PDB entry 4QT0 | X-ray diffraction, 3.20 A resolution | chains B and C of the 4 polymer chains in the assembly

== Chain B (and C) ==
Molecule: L-lactate dehydrogenase A chain
Source organism: Homo sapiens
Notes: EC 1.1.1.27; chain C of this document is another copy of the same molecule, construct and numbering; everything in this record applies to it too
Reference sequence: P00338 (LDHA_HUMAN); residue numbers follow UniProt; this construct covers 2-332
Amino-acid sequence (337 residues; row label = number of the first residue in the row):
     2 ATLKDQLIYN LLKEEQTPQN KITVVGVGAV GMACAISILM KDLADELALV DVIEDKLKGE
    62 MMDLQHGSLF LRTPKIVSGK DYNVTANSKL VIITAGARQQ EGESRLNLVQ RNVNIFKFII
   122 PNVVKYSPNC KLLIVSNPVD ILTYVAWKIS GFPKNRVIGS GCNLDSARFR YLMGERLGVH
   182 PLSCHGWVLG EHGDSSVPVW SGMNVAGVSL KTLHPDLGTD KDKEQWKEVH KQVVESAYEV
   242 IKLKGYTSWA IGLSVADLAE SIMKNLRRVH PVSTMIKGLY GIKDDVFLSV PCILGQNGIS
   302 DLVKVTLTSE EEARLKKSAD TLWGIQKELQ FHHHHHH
Not modelled in the structure: 333-338 (chain C: 334-338)
Differences from the reference sequence: expression tag (333-338)
Small-molecule neighbours: 38Q (3-{[3-carbamoyl-7-(2,4-dimethoxypyrimidin-5-yl)quinolin-4-yl]amino}benzoic acid): G27, D52, V53, A96, G97, A98, R99, R112, N115, I116, F119, I120
Swiss-Prot annotation at these positions:
  - active site: H193 (Proton acceptor)
  - binding site (NAD(+)): R99, N138
  - binding site (substrate): R106, N138, R169, T248
  - modified residue: A2 (N-acetylalanine), K5 (N6-acetyllysine), Y10 (Phosphotyrosine), K14 (N6-acetyllysine), T18 (Phosphothreonine), K57 (N6-acetyllysine), K81 (N6-acetyllysine), K118 (N6-acetyllysine), K126 (N6-acetyllysine), K224 (N6-acetyllysine), K232 (N6-acetyllysine), Y239 (Phosphotyrosine), K243 (N6-acetyllysine), T309 (Phosphothreonine), S310 (Phosphoserine), K318 (N6-acetyllysine), T322 (Phosphothreonine)
  - cross-link: K57 (Glycyl lysine isopeptide (Lys-Gly) (interchain with G-Cter in SUMO2))
  - mutagenesis: D56 (D56A: Abolishes interaction with MP31), R99 (R99A: Abolishes interaction with MP31), R106 (R106A/K/Q: Increases binding to FLCN)
From the paper describing this entry:
  - binding site for 38Q: D52, V53, R99, E102, R112, I116, F119
  - catalytic residues: H193 (citing earlier work)

== Interface between chain B and chain C ==
Contacting residue pairs (68):
  D6(B) with K305(C), hydrogen bond (backbone-side chain)
  Q7(B) with K305(C)
  L8(B) with V304(C); K305(C), hydrogen bond (backbone-backbone)
  I9(B) with D302(C); L303(C)
  Y10(B) with D302(C); L303(C), hydrogen bond (backbone-backbone); K305(C)
  N11(B) with D302(C)
  L12(B) with K155(C); N156(C); I300(C); S301(C), hydrogen bond (backbone-backbone); D302(C); L303(C), hydrophobic
  K14(B) with S301(C), hydrogen bond (side chain-backbone); D302(C), salt bridge
  E15(B) with N156(C), hydrogen bond; R157(C), salt bridge; N298(C)
  E16(B) with N298(C)
  Q17(B) with N266(C); Q297(C); N298(C)
  T18(B) with Q297(C), hydrogen bond (backbone-side chain)
  Q20(B) with K90(C), hydrogen bond; Q297(C), hydrogen bond
  N21(B) with N21(C), hydrogen bond
  D43(B) with K265(C), hydrogen bond (backbone-side chain)
  R73(B) with E261(C), salt bridge; K265(C); L267(C); R269(C)
  P75(B) with K265(C); N266(C)
  K90(B) with Q20(C)
  K155(B) with L12(C)
  N156(B) with L13(C)
  E261(B) with R73(C)
  K265(B) with D43(C), hydrogen bond (side chain-backbone); D46(C); R73(C); P75(C)
  N266(B) with Q17(C), hydrogen bond; P75(C)
  Q297(B) with Q17(C); T18(C), hydrogen bond (side chain-backbone); Q20(C)
  N298(B) with E15(C); Q17(C)
  I300(B) with L12(C)
  S301(B) with N11(C); L12(C), hydrogen bond (backbone-backbone); L13(C), hydrogen bond (backbone-backbone)
  D302(B) with I9(C); Y10(C); N11(C), hydrogen bond; L12(C)
  L303(B) with L8(C); I9(C); Y10(C), hydrogen bond (backbone-backbone); L12(C)
  V304(B) with L8(C)
  K305(B) with D6(C); Q7(C); L8(C), hydrogen bond (backbone-backbone); Y10(C)
Other interface residues (no listed pair), chain B (36 interface residues in all): A45, D46, L267, R268, I294
Other interface residues (no listed pair), chain C (37 interface residues in all): P154, L280, I294

== In short ==
The interface between chain B and chain C involves 36 residues on one side and 37 on the other; the contacts
include 19 hydrogen bonds and 3 salt bridges. Polar pairs include K14(B)-D302(C), E15(B)-R157(C) and
R73(B)-E261(C). The paper reports the catalytic residue H193(B); a binding site for 38Q at D52(B), V53(B) and
R99(B) among others.
Both chains are L-lactate dehydrogenase A chain (Homo sapiens). Entry 4QT0 (Crystal structure of human muscle
L-lactate dehydrogenase in complex with inhibitor 1,
3-{[3-CARBAMOYL-7-(2,4-DIMETHOXYPYRIMIDIN-5-YL)QUINOLIN-4-YL]AMINO}BENZOIC ACID) was determined by X-ray
diffraction together with 4OJN, 4OKN and 4QSM from the same study.
